Entry 4YYT (X-ray diffraction, 1.07 A resolution); this record covers chain A.

== Chain A ==
Molecule: Carbonic anhydrase 2
Organism: Homo sapiens
Notes: EC 4.2.1.1
UniProt: P00918 (CAH2_HUMAN); the author numbering skips numbers that UniProt does not, so the offset changes along the chain: 1-125 = UniProt 1-125; 127-261 = UniProt 126-260
Chain sequence (260 residues; each row starts with the number of its first residue; note: 1 number in that range is skipped by the numbering (no residue carries it; nothing is unmodelled there)):
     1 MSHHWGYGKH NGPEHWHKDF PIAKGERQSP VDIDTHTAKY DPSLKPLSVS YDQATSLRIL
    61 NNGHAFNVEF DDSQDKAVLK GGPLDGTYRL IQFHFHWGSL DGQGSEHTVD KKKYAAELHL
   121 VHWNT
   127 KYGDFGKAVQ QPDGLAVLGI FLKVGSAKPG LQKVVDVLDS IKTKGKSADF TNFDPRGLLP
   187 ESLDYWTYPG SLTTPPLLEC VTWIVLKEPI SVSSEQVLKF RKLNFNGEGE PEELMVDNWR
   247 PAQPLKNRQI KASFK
Unresolved in the structure: 1-3
Metal / ion sites: Zn2+: H94, H96, H119 (together with 4-(2-hydroxyethyl)benzenesulfonamide); mercuribenzoic acid Hg: Q137, E205, C206
Small-molecule neighbours:
  - mercuribenzoic acid (MBO): V135, Q136, Q137, P138, E205, C206
  - 4-(2-hydroxyethyl)benzenesulfonamide (S2O), molecule 1: H4, W5, H10, N11, H15, W16, K18, D19, F20
  - 4-(2-hydroxyethyl)benzenesulfonamide (S2O), molecule 2: L60, N67, E69, F70, D72, I91, Q92
  - 4-(2-hydroxyethyl)benzenesulfonamide (S2O), molecule 3: N67, Q92, H94, H96, E106, H119, V121, F131, V143, S197, L198, T199, T200, W209
  - 4-(2-hydroxyethyl)benzenesulfonamide (S2O), molecule 4: G102, V109, D110, K111, K112, K113
Curated features (UniProtKB/Swiss-Prot):
  - active site: H64 (Proton donor/acceptor)
  - binding site (Zn(2+)): H94, H96, H119
  - binding site (substrate): T199, T200
  - site: Y7 (Fine-tunes the proton-transfer properties of H-64), N62 (Fine-tunes the proton-transfer properties of H-64), N67 (Fine-tunes the proton-transfer properties of H-64), Q92 (Involved in the binding of some activators, including histamine and L-histidine)
  - modified residue: S2 (N-acetylserine), S166 (Phosphoserine), S173 (Phosphoserine)

== Overview ==
Bound to chain A: mercuribenzoic acid and 4 copies of 4-(2-hydroxyethyl)benzenesulfonamide. H94, H96 and H119
form the Zn2+ site. Q137, E205 and C206 coordinate a mercuribenzoic acid Hg ion. UniProt lists active-site
residue H64, 3 Zn2+-binding residues and substrate-binding residues T199 and T200.
Chain A is Carbonic anhydrase 2 (Homo sapiens); the structure, Human Carbonic Anhydrase II complexed with an
inhibitor with a benzenesulfonamide group (5), was determined by X-ray diffraction together with 4YX4, 4YXI,
4YXO and 4YXU from the same study.
